8RCK - chains Y and X of the 4 polymer chains in the assembly; structure by electron microscopy, 3.40 A resolution.

# Chain Y
Protein: Regulatory-associated protein of mTOR
From: Homo sapiens
Reference sequence: Q8N122 (RPTOR_HUMAN); numbering as in UniProt (aligned over 1-1335)
Chain sequence (1335 residues; row label = number of the first residue in the row):
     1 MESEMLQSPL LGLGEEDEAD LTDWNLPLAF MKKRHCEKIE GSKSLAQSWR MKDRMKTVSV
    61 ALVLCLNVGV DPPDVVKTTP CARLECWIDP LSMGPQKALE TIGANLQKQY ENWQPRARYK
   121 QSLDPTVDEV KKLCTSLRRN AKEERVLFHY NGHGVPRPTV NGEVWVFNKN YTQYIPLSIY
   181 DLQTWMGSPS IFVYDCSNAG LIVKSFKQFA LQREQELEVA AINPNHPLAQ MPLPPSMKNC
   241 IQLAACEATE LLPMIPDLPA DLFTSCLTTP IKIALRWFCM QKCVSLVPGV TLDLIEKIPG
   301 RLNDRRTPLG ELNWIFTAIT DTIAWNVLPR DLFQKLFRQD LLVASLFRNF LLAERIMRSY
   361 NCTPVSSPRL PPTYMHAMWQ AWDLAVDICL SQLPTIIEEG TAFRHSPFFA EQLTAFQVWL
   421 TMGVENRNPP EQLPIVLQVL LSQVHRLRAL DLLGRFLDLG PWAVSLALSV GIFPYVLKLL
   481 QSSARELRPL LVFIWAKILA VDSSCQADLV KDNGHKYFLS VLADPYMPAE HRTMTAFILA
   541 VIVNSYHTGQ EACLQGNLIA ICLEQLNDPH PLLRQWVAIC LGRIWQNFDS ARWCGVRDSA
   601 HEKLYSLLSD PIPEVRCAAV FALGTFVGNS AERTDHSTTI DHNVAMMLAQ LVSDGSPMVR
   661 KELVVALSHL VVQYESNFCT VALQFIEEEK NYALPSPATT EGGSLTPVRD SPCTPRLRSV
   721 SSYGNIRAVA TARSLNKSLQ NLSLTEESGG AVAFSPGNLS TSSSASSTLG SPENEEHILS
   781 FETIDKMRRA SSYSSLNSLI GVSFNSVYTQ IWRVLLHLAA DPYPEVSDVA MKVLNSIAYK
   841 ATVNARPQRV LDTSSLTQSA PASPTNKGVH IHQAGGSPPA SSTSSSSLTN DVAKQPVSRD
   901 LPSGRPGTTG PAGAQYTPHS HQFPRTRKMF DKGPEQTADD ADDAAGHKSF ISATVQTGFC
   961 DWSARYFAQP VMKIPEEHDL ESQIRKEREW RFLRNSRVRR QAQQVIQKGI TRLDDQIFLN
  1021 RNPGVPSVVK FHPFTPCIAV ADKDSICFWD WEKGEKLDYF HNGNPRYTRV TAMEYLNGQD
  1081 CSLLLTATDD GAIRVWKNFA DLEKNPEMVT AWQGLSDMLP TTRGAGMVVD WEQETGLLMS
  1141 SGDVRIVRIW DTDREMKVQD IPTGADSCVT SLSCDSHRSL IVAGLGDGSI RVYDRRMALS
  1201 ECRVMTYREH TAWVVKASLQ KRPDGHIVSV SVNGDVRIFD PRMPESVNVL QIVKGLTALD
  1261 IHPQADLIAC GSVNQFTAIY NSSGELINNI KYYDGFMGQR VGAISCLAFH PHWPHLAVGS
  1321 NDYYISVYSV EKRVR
Unresolved in the structure: 1-17, 220-235, 687-805, 841-957, 1117-1124, 1293-1302, 1332-1335
UniProt features mapped onto this chain:
  - modified residue: Ser-44 (Phosphoserine), Ser-122 (Phosphoserine), Ser-696 (Phosphoserine), Thr-706 (Phosphothreonine), Ser-719 (Phosphoserine), Ser-721 (Phosphoserine), Ser-722 (Phosphoserine), Ser-738 (Phosphoserine), Ser-791 (Phosphoserine), Ser-792 (Phosphoserine), Ser-836 (Phosphoserine), Ser-855 (Phosphoserine), Ser-859 (Phosphoserine), Ser-863 (Phosphoserine), Thr-865 (Phosphothreonine), Ser-877 (Phosphoserine), Ser-982 (Phosphoserine), Lys-1097 (N6-acetyllysine)
  - glycosylation: Thr-700 (O-linked (GlcNAc) threonine)
  - cross-link (Glycyl lysine isopeptide (Lys-Gly)): Lys-932 (interchain with G-Cter in ubiquitin), Lys-948 (interchain with G-Cter in ubiquitin)

# Chain X
Protein: Eukaryotic translation initiation factor 4E-binding protein 1
From: Homo sapiens
Reference sequence: Q13541 (4EBP1_HUMAN); residues 1-118 here = UniProt positions 1-118
Chain sequence (118 residues; each row starts with the number of its first residue):
     1 MSGGSSCSQT PSRAIPATRR VVLGDGVQLP PGDYSTTPGG TLFSTTPGGT RIIYDRKFLM
    61 ECRNSPVTKT PPRDLPTIPG VTSPSSDEPP MEASQSHLRN SPEDKRAGGE ESQFEMDI
Unresolved in the structure: 1-110
UniProt features mapped onto this chain:
  - motif: Tyr-54 to Met-60 (YXXXXLphi motif), Phe-114 to Ile-118 (TOS motif)
  - modified residue: Ser-2 (N-acetylserine), Thr-37 (Phosphothreonine), Thr-41 (Phosphothreonine), Ser-44 (Phosphoserine), Thr-46 (Phosphothreonine), Thr-50 (Phosphothreonine), Tyr-54 (Phosphotyrosine), Ser-65 (Phosphoserine), Thr-70 (Phosphothreonine), Thr-77 (Phosphothreonine), Ser-83 (Phosphoserine), Ser-96 (Phosphoserine), Ser-101 (Phosphoserine), Ser-112 (Phosphoserine)
  - cross-link: Lys-57 (Glycyl lysine isopeptide (Lys-Gly) (interchain with G-Cter in ubiquitin))

# Interface between chain Y and chain X
Contacting residue pairs (25; chain Y residue first):
  Arg-54(Y) with Glu-111(X)
  Thr-317(Y) with Phe-114(X)
  Asp-321(Y) with Phe-114(X)
  Phe-337(Y) with Gln-113(X), hydrogen bond (backbone-side chain)
  Arg-338(Y) with Gln-113(X)
  Leu-341(Y) with Gln-113(X)
  Ala-344(Y) with Gln-113(X)
  Arg-348(Y) with Gln-113(X), hydrogen bond; Phe-114(X)
  Gln-438(Y) with Phe-114(X)
  Leu-441(Y) with Phe-114(X), hydrophobic; Glu-115(X); Met-116(X); Asp-117(X), hydrogen bond (backbone-backbone)
  Gln-443(Y) with Asp-117(X), hydrogen bond (side chain-backbone); Ile-118(X), hydrogen bond (side chain-backbone)
  Arg-446(Y) with Asp-117(X), hydrogen bond (side chain-backbone)
  Tyr-475(Y) with Ser-112(X), hydrogen bond; Phe-114(X); Met-116(X)
  Lys-478(Y) with Glu-111(X), salt bridge; Ser-112(X); Met-116(X); Ile-118(X)
  Leu-479(Y) with Met-116(X), hydrophobic
Interface residues without a listed pair, chain Y (18 interface residues in all): Arg-305, Leu-440, Ser-482

# Overview
18 residues of chain Y and 8 residues of chain X are in contact, with 7 hydrogen bonds and 1 salt bridge.
Polar contacts include Lys-478(Y)/Glu-111(X), Phe-337(Y)/Gln-113(X) and Arg-348(Y)/Gln-113(X).
Here chain Y is Regulatory-associated protein of mTOR and chain X is Eukaryotic translation initiation factor
4E-binding protein 1, both from Homo sapiens. Entry 8RCK (CryoEM structure of mTORC1 with a paediatric kidney
cancer-associated 1455-EWED-1458 duplication in mTOR, Focused on one ...) was determined by electron
microscopy.
